PDB entry 7B2C | X-ray diffraction, 1.80 A resolution | chains A and D of the 6 polymer chains in the assembly

== Chain A (and D) ==
Name: Ethyl-Coenzyme M reductase alpha subunit
Organism: Candidatus Ethanoperedens thermophilum
Notes: EC 2.8.4.1; engineered mutation(s): wild-type; chain D of this document is another copy of the same molecule, construct and numbering; everything in this record applies to it too
Sequence (595 residues; each row starts with the number of its first residue):
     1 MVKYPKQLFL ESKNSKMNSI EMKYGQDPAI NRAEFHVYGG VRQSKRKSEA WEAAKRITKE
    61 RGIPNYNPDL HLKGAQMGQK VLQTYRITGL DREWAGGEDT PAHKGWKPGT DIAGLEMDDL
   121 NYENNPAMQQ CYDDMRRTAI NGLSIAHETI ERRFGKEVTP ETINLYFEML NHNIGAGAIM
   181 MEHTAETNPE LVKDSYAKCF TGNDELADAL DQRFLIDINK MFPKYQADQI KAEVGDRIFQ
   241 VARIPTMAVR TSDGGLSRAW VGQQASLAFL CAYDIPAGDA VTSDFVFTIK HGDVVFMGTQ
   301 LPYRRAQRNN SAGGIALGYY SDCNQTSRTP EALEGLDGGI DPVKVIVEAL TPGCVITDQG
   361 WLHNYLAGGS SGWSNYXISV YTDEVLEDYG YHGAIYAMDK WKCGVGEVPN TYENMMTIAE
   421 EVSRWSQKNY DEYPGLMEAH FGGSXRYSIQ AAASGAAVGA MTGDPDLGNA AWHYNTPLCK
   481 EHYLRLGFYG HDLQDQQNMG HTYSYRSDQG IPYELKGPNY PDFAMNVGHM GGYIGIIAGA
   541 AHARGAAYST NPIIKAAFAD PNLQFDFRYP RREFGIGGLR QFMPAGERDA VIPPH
Disordered / not traced: 1-4 (chain D: 1-2)
Modified / non-standard residues: H291 (N1-methylated histidine; MHS); R305 (5-methyl-arginine; AGM); C354 (S-methylcysteine; SMC); I2M (3-methyl-L-alloisoleucine) at position 377, MGN (2-methyl-glutamine) at position 445; G490 (thioglycin; GL3); H491 (4-methyl-histidine; HIC)
Bound ions: K+ site 1 near G74 (its only coordinating residue here); K+ site 2: Q212, L215; Mg2+: D589 (shared with D589(D) of chain D)
Ligand contacts:
  - 1-thioethanesulfonic acid (COM): Y376, F488, Y489
  - Coenzyme B (TP7), molecule 1: R258, K290, H291
  - Coenzyme B (TP7), molecule 2: R304, L362, L366, A367, W373, F488, A524, M525, N526, V527
  - Dimethylated-F430 cofactor (USN), molecule 1: A178, I179, M180, M181, E182, H183, T184, A185, Q263, Q264, L267, L270, A277
  - Dimethylated-F430 cofactor (USN), molecule 2: G368, G369, S371, W373, S374, N375, Y376, F441, G442, MGN_445, G487, F488
  - xenon (XE), molecule 1: L350, C354, V380, L386, A452, W472, G532
  - xenon (XE), molecule 2: W373, Y376, V527
  - xenon (XE), molecule 3: P477, Q496, M499

== Interface between chain A and chain D ==
Pairs across the interface (277; chain A residue first):
  K47(A) - T184(D)  hydrogen bond (side chain-backbone)
  K47(A) - E186(D)  salt bridge
  A50(A) - P189(D)
  A53(A) - E190(D)
  R56(A) - E190(D)  salt bridge
  I57(A) - P189(D)
  I57(A) - E190(D)
  I57(A) - K193(D)
  R61(A) - K193(D)  hydrogen bond (side chain-backbone)
  R61(A) - S195(D)  hydrogen bond (side chain-backbone)
  R61(A) - Y196(D)
  R61(A) - N562(D)  hydrogen bond (backbone-side chain)
  G62(A) - R213(D)
  I63(A) - N171(D)
  I63(A) - Y196(D)  hydrophobic
  I63(A) - K198(D)
  I63(A) - R213(D)
  I63(A) - N562(D)
  P64(A) - N171(D)
  P64(A) - R213(D)
  P64(A) - F214(D)
  N65(A) - N171(D)
  N65(A) - H172(D)
  N65(A) - P189(D)
  Y66(A) - H172(D)
  Y66(A) - A176(D)  hydrophobic
  Y66(A) - G177(D)
  Y66(A) - E186(D)  hydrogen bond
  Y66(A) - P189(D)  hydrophobic
  N67(A) - H172(D)  hydrogen bond (backbone-side chain)
  L70(A) - E168(D)
  L70(A) - H172(D)
  L70(A) - I179(D)
  H71(A) - A178(D)
  H71(A) - I179(D)  hydrogen bond (side chain-backbone)
  H71(A) - M180(D)
  H71(A) - M181(D)  hydrogen bond (side chain-backbone)
  L72(A) - I179(D)  hydrogen bond (backbone-backbone)
  L72(A) - M180(D)  hydrophobic
  L72(A) - C271(D)  hydrophobic
  K73(A) - D274(D)  salt bridge
  M77(A) - A178(D)  hydrophobic
  M77(A) - M181(D)
  M77(A) - E182(D)
  M77(A) - H183(D)
  M77(A) - T184(D)  hydrogen bond (side chain-backbone)
  M77(A) - E186(D)
  G78(A) - E182(D)  hydrogen bond (backbone-side chain)
  Q79(A) - E182(D)  hydrogen bond (backbone-side chain)
  K80(A) - E182(D)
  V81(A) - H183(D)
  L82(A) - E182(D)
  L82(A) - H183(D)
  Q83(A) - H183(D)  hydrogen bond
  Y85(A) - H183(D)
  M117(A) - H183(D)
  M117(A) - T184(D)
  M117(A) - A185(D)
  D118(A) - A185(D)
  D118(A) - E186(D)  hydrogen bond (side chain-backbone)
  N121(A) - E186(D)  hydrogen bond (side chain-backbone)
  N121(A) - T187(D)
  E123(A) - T187(D)
  E123(A) - L191(D)
  E123(A) - M247(D)
  N124(A) - E186(D)  hydrogen bond (side chain-backbone)
  N124(A) - T187(D)
  N124(A) - N188(D)  hydrogen bond (side chain-backbone)
  N124(A) - L191(D)
  N124(A) - V591(D)
  P126(A) - V591(D)  hydrophobic
  P126(A) - I592(D)  hydrophobic
  Q129(A) - M247(D)
  Q129(A) - T251(D)
  Q129(A) - R588(D)  hydrogen bond
  Y132(A) - T251(D)
  R136(A) - R250(D)  hydrogen bond (side chain-backbone)
  R136(A) - T251(D)
  E168(A) - L70(D)
  N171(A) - I63(D)
  N171(A) - P64(D)
  N171(A) - N65(D)
  H172(A) - N65(D)
  H172(A) - Y66(D)
  H172(A) - N67(D)  hydrogen bond (side chain-backbone)
  H172(A) - L70(D)
  N173(A) - S370(D)
  G175(A) - S370(D)
  A176(A) - Y66(D)  hydrophobic
  A176(A) - S370(D)
  G177(A) - Y66(D)
  G177(A) - S370(D)  hydrogen bond (backbone-side chain)
  A178(A) - H71(D)
  A178(A) - M77(D)  hydrophobic
  I179(A) - L70(D)
  I179(A) - H71(D)  hydrogen bond (backbone-side chain)
  I179(A) - L72(D)  hydrogen bond (backbone-backbone)
  M180(A) - H71(D)
  M180(A) - L72(D)  hydrophobic
  M181(A) - H71(D)  hydrogen bond (backbone-side chain)
  M181(A) - M77(D)
  E182(A) - M77(D)
  E182(A) - G78(D)  hydrogen bond (side chain-backbone)
  E182(A) - Q79(D)  hydrogen bond (side chain-backbone)
  E182(A) - K80(D)
  E182(A) - L82(D)
  H183(A) - M77(D)
  H183(A) - V81(D)
  H183(A) - L82(D)
  H183(A) - Q83(D)  hydrogen bond
  H183(A) - Y85(D)
  H183(A) - M117(D)
  H183(A) - N375(D)  hydrogen bond (backbone-side chain)
  H183(A) - F441(D)
  T184(A) - K47(D)  hydrogen bond (backbone-side chain)
  T184(A) - M77(D)  hydrogen bond (backbone-side chain)
  T184(A) - M117(D)
  A185(A) - M117(D)
  A185(A) - D118(D)
  A185(A) - S371(D)
  A185(A) - S374(D)
  A185(A) - N375(D)
  E186(A) - K47(D)  salt bridge
  E186(A) - Y66(D)  hydrogen bond
  E186(A) - M77(D)
  E186(A) - D118(D)  hydrogen bond (backbone-side chain)
  E186(A) - N121(D)  hydrogen bond (backbone-side chain)
  E186(A) - N124(D)  hydrogen bond (backbone-side chain)
  E186(A) - S370(D)
  T187(A) - N121(D)
  T187(A) - E123(D)
  T187(A) - N124(D)
  T187(A) - S370(D)  hydrogen bond (side chain-backbone)
  N188(A) - N124(D)  hydrogen bond (backbone-side chain)
  N188(A) - R580(D)
  P189(A) - A50(D)
  P189(A) - I57(D)
  P189(A) - N65(D)
  P189(A) - Y66(D)  hydrophobic
  E190(A) - A53(D)
  E190(A) - R56(D)  salt bridge
  E190(A) - I57(D)
  L191(A) - E123(D)
  L191(A) - N124(D)
  K193(A) - I57(D)
  K193(A) - R61(D)  hydrogen bond (backbone-side chain)
  S195(A) - R61(D)  hydrogen bond (backbone-side chain)
  Y196(A) - R61(D)
  Y196(A) - I63(D)  hydrophobic
  K198(A) - I63(D)
  R213(A) - G62(D)
  R213(A) - I63(D)
  R213(A) - P64(D)
  F214(A) - P64(D)
  M247(A) - E123(D)
  M247(A) - Q129(D)
  M247(A) - R250(D)
  R250(A) - R136(D)  hydrogen bond (backbone-side chain)
  R250(A) - M247(D)
  R250(A) - R250(D)
  R250(A) - T251(D)
  R250(A) - R588(D)
  T251(A) - Q129(D)
  T251(A) - Y132(D)
  T251(A) - R136(D)
  T251(A) - R250(D)
  T251(A) - N364(D)  hydrogen bond
  T251(A) - Y365(D)
  S252(A) - S252(D)
  S252(A) - N364(D)  hydrogen bond (side chain-backbone)
  S252(A) - Y365(D)
  D253(A) - Q307(D)  hydrogen bond
  D253(A) - Y365(D)
  L256(A) - H363(D)
  L256(A) - N364(D)
  L256(A) - Y365(D)
  L256(A) - A367(D)
  A259(A) - L366(D)
  A259(A) - A367(D)
  W260(A) - A367(D)  hydrogen bond (backbone-backbone)
  W260(A) - G368(D)
  W260(A) - G369(D)
  Q263(A) - A367(D)
  Q263(A) - G368(D)
  Q264(A) - G368(D)
  Q264(A) - G369(D)
  Q264(A) - S370(D)
  C271(A) - L72(D)
  D274(A) - L72(D)
  D274(A) - K73(D)  salt bridge
  Q300(A) - Y303(D)  hydrogen bond (side chain-backbone)
  Q300(A) - A306(D)
  L301(A) - Y303(D)
  Y303(A) - Q300(D)  hydrogen bond (backbone-side chain)
  Y303(A) - L301(D)
  A306(A) - Q300(D)
  A306(A) - Q307(D)
  A306(A) - R308(D)
  Q307(A) - D253(D)  hydrogen bond
  Q307(A) - A306(D)
  Q307(A) - R308(D)
  R308(A) - A306(D)
  R308(A) - Q307(D)
  R308(A) - Y365(D)  hydrogen bond (side chain-backbone)
  R308(A) - L366(D)
  H363(A) - L256(D)
  N364(A) - T251(D)  hydrogen bond
  N364(A) - S252(D)  hydrogen bond (backbone-side chain)
  N364(A) - L256(D)
  Y365(A) - T251(D)
  Y365(A) - S252(D)
  Y365(A) - D253(D)
  Y365(A) - L256(D)
  Y365(A) - R308(D)  hydrogen bond (backbone-side chain)
  L366(A) - A259(D)
  L366(A) - R308(D)
  A367(A) - L256(D)
  A367(A) - A259(D)
  A367(A) - W260(D)  hydrogen bond (backbone-backbone)
  A367(A) - Q263(D)
  G368(A) - W260(D)
  G368(A) - Q263(D)
  G368(A) - Q264(D)
  G369(A) - W260(D)
  G369(A) - Q264(D)
  S370(A) - N173(D)
  S370(A) - G175(D)
  S370(A) - A176(D)
  S370(A) - G177(D)  hydrogen bond (side chain-backbone)
  S370(A) - E186(D)
  S370(A) - T187(D)  hydrogen bond (backbone-side chain)
  S370(A) - Q264(D)
  S371(A) - A185(D)
  S374(A) - A185(D)
  N375(A) - H183(D)  hydrogen bond (side chain-backbone)
  N375(A) - A185(D)
  F441(A) - H183(D)
  N562(A) - R61(D)  hydrogen bond (side chain-backbone)
  N562(A) - I63(D)
  R580(A) - N188(D)
  R580(A) - A590(D)
  R580(A) - V591(D)
  R580(A) - I592(D)
  R580(A) - P593(D)
  Q581(A) - P593(D)
  F582(A) - I592(D)
  F582(A) - P593(D)
  M583(A) - I592(D)  hydrophobic
  M583(A) - H595(D)
  P584(A) - R588(D)
  P584(A) - I592(D)
  A585(A) - R588(D)  hydrogen bond (backbone-side chain)
  E587(A) - E587(D)
  E587(A) - R588(D)  salt bridge
  E587(A) - I592(D)
  R588(A) - Q129(D)  hydrogen bond
  R588(A) - R250(D)
  R588(A) - P584(D)
  R588(A) - A585(D)  hydrogen bond (side chain-backbone)
  R588(A) - E587(D)  salt bridge
  D589(A) - D589(D)
  D589(A) - H595(D)  salt bridge
  A590(A) - R580(D)  hydrogen bond (backbone-side chain)
  V591(A) - N124(D)
  V591(A) - P126(D)  hydrophobic
  V591(A) - R580(D)
  I592(A) - P126(D)  hydrophobic
  I592(A) - R580(D)
  I592(A) - F582(D)
  I592(A) - M583(D)  hydrophobic
  I592(A) - P584(D)
  I592(A) - E587(D)
  P593(A) - R580(D)
  P593(A) - Q581(D)
  P593(A) - F582(D)
  P593(A) - M583(D)
  H595(A) - D589(D)  salt bridge
Also at the interface, not in a pair above, chain A (116 interface residues in all): A54, P68, Q76, Y122, M169, V192, D194, A248, K290, R304, R305
Also at the interface, not in a pair above, chain D (115 interface residues in all): A54, P68, Q76, Y122, M169, A248, K290, R304, R305, G586

== Overview ==
116 residues of chain A and 115 residues of chain D are in contact; the contacts include 59 hydrogen bonds and
10 salt bridges. Among the polar pairs are K47(A)-E186(D), R56(A)-E190(D) and K73(A)-D274(D).
Both chains are Ethyl-Coenzyme M reductase alpha subunit (Candidatus Ethanoperedens thermophilum). Entry 7B2C
(Crystal structure of the ethyl-coenzyme M reductase from Candidatus Ethanoperedens thermophilum gassed with
xenon) was determined by X-ray diffraction (same publication as 7B2H).
